PDB entry 7OGO | X-ray diffraction, 2.38 A resolution | chains AAA and CCC of the 3 polymer chains in the assembly

Chain AAA:
Molecule: Receptor-like protein kinase HSL1
Source organism: Arabidopsis thaliana
Notes: EC 2.7.11.1
Reference sequence: Q9SGP2 (HSL1_ARATH); numbering as in UniProt (aligned over 17-618)
Sequence (617 residues; numbered 12 to 628; the number before each row is that of its first residue):
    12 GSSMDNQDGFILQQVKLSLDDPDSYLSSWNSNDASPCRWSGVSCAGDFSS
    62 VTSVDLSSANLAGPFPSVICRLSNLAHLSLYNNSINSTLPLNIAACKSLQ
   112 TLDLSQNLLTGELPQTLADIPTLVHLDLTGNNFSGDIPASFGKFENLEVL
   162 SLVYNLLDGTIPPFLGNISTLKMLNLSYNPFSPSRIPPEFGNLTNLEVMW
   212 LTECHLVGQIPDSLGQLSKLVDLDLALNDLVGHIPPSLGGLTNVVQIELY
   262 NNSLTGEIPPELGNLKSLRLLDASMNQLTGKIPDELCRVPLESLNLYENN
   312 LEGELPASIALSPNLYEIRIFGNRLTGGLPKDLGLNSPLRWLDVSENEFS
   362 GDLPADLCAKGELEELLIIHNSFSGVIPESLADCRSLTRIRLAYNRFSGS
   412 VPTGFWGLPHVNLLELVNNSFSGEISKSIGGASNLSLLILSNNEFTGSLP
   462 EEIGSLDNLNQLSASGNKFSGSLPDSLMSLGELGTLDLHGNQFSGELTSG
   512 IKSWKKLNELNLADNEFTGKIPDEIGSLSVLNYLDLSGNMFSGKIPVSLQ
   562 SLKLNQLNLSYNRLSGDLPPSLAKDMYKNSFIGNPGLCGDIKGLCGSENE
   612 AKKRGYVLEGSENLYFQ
Not modelled in the structure: 12, 599-628
Sequence notes: expression tag (12-16, 619-628)
UniProt features mapped onto this chain:
  - glycosylation (N-linked (GlcNAc...) asparagine): Asn-93, Asn-97, Asn-143, Asn-178, Asn-186, Asn-203, Asn-262, Asn-429, Asn-445, Asn-569
Disulfides: Cys-48/Cys-55, Cys-81/Cys-107, Cys-369/Cys-395
Covalently attached groups: N-acetylglucosamine (NAG) linked to Asn-93, Asn-143, Asn-178, Asn-186, Asn-203, Asn-262, Asn-429, Asn-445, Asn-569; glycan linked to Asn-97

Chain CCC:
Molecule: Protein IDA-LIKE 1
Source organism: Arabidopsis thaliana
Reference sequence: Q29PV4 (IDL1_ARATH); residue numbers follow UniProt; this construct covers 65-78
Sequence (14 residues; row label = number of the first residue in the row):
    65 YVLVPPSGPSMRHN
Sequence notes: conflict Tyr-65 (Arg in Q29PV4)
Modified positions: Pro-73 (4-hydroxyproline; HYP)

Interface between chain AAA and chain CCC:
Contacting residue pairs (46):
  Tyr-92(AAA) / Tyr-65(CCC)  hydrogen bond
  Asn-93(AAA) / Tyr-65(CCC)
  Gln-117(AAA) / Tyr-65(CCC)
  Gln-117(AAA) / Val-66(CCC)  hydrogen bond (side chain-backbone)
  Thr-140(AAA) / Val-68(CCC)
  Gly-141(AAA) / Val-66(CCC)
  Val-164(AAA) / Val-68(CCC)  hydrophobic
  Tyr-165(AAA) / Val-66(CCC)  hydrophobic
  Tyr-165(AAA) / Val-68(CCC)  hydrophobic
  Tyr-165(AAA) / Pro-69(CCC)
  Tyr-189(AAA) / Pro-69(CCC)
  Trp-211(AAA) / Val-68(CCC)  hydrophobic
  Trp-211(AAA) / Pro-69(CCC)
  Trp-211(AAA) / Ser-71(CCC)
  Asp-233(AAA) / Ser-71(CCC)  hydrogen bond
  Asp-235(AAA) / Ser-71(CCC)  hydrogen bond
  Asp-235(AAA) / Gly-72(CCC)
  Gln-257(AAA) / Ser-71(CCC)  hydrogen bond (side chain-backbone)
  Gln-257(AAA) / Gly-72(CCC)
  Glu-259(AAA) / Gly-72(CCC)
  Glu-259(AAA) / Pro-73(CCC)  hydrogen bond (side chain-backbone)
  Tyr-261(AAA) / Gly-72(CCC)  hydrogen bond (side chain-backbone)
  Tyr-261(AAA) / Ser-74(CCC)
  Leu-281(AAA) / Pro-73(CCC)
  Asp-283(AAA) / Pro-73(CCC)
  Asp-283(AAA) / Ser-74(CCC)  hydrogen bond
  Met-286(AAA) / Ser-74(CCC)
  Met-286(AAA) / Arg-76(CCC)
  Asn-306(AAA) / Pro-73(CCC)
  Asn-306(AAA) / Ser-74(CCC)  hydrogen bond (side chain-backbone)
  Tyr-308(AAA) / Ser-74(CCC)  hydrogen bond
  Tyr-308(AAA) / Met-75(CCC)
  Tyr-308(AAA) / Arg-76(CCC)  hydrogen bond (side chain-backbone)
  Glu-309(AAA) / Arg-76(CCC)  salt bridge
  Glu-328(AAA) / Ser-74(CCC)
  Arg-330(AAA) / Arg-76(CCC)
  Arg-330(AAA) / His-77(CCC)
  Phe-332(AAA) / Arg-76(CCC)
  Phe-332(AAA) / Asn-78(CCC)
  Asp-354(AAA) / His-77(CCC)
  Asp-354(AAA) / Asn-78(CCC)  hydrogen bond (side chain-backbone)
  Ser-356(AAA) / Asn-78(CCC)
  Glu-376(AAA) / His-77(CCC)  salt bridge
  Leu-378(AAA) / Asn-78(CCC)
  Arg-400(AAA) / Asn-78(CCC)  hydrogen bond (side chain-backbone)
  Arg-402(AAA) / Asn-78(CCC)  hydrogen bond (side chain-backbone)
Other interface residues (no listed pair), chain AAA (33 interface residues in all): Leu-282, Ser-285, Ser-304, Ile-380
Other interface residues (no listed pair), chain CCC (14 interface residues in all): Leu-67, Pro-70

In short:
Chain AAA and chain CCC form an interface of 33 and 14 residues respectively; the contacts include 14 hydrogen
bonds and 2 salt bridges. Polar contacts include Glu-309(AAA)/Arg-76(CCC), Glu-376(AAA)/His-77(CCC) and
Tyr-92(AAA)/Tyr-65(CCC). Covalently linked N-acetylglucosamine: at Asn-93(AAA), Asn-143(AAA), Asn-178(AAA),
Asn-186(AAA), Asn-203(AAA) and Asn-262(AAA) and 3 more.
Chain AAA is Receptor-like protein kinase HSL1 and chain CCC is Protein IDA-LIKE 1, both from Arabidopsis
thaliana; the structure, Plant peptide hormone receptor H1I1S1, was determined by X-ray diffraction together
with 7ODK, 7ODV, 7OGQ, 7OGU and 7OGZ from the same study.
